PDB entry 7LUE | electron microscopy, 2.90 A resolution | chains A and L of the 9 polymer chains in the assembly

[Chain A]
Protein: Fusion glycoprotein F0
Source organism: Respiratory syncytial virus A2
UniProtKB: W8RJF9 (W8RJF9_HRSV); numbering as in UniProt (aligned over 26-513)
Chain sequence (548 residues; numbered 26 to 573; the number before each row is that of its first residue):
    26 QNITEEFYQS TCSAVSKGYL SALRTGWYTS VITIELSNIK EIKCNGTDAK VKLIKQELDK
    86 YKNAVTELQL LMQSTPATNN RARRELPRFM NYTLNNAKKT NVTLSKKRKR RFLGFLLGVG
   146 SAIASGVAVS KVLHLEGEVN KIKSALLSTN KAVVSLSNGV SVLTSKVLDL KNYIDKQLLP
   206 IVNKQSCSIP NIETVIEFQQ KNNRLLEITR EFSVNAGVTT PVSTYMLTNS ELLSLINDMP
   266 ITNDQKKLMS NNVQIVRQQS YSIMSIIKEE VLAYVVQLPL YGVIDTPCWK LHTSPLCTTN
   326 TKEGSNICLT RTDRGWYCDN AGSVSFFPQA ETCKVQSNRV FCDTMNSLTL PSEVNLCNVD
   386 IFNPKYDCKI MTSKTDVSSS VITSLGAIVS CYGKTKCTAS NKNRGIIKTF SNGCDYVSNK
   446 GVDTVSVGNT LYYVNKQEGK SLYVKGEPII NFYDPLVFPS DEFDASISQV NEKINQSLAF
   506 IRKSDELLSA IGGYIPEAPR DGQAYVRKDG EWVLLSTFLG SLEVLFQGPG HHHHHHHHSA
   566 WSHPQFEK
Disordered / not traced: 26, 97-143, 325-330, 507-573
Cystine bridges: Cys37-Cys439, Cys69-Cys212, Cys313-Cys343, Cys322-Cys333, Cys358-Cys367, Cys382-Cys393, Cys416-Cys422
Differences from the reference sequence: conflict Glu66 (Lys in W8RJF9); engineered mutation Ile67 (Asn in W8RJF9), Pro215 (Ser in W8RJF9); expression tag (514-573)

[Chain L]
Protein: Light chain of human antibody Fab ADI-14442
Source organism: Homo sapiens
Notes: antibody fragment or engineered binder
Chain sequence (219 residues; each row starts with the number of its first residue; a row labelled like 27A-27E holds insertion residues (27A, then the next letters in order)):
     1 DVVMTQSPLS LPVTLGQPAS ISCRSSQ
27A-27E SLVHS
    28 DTNTYLNWFQ QRPGQSPRRL IYKVSNRDSG VPDRFSGSGS GTTFTLKISR VEAEDVGIYY
    88 CMQGSHWAPT FGQGTKVEIK RTVAAPSVFI FPPSDEQLKS GTASVVCLLN NFYPREAKVQ
   148 WKVDNALQSG NSQESVTEQD SKDSTYSLSS TLTLSKADYE KHKVYACEVT HQGLSSPVTK
   208 SFNRGEC
Disordered / not traced: 1, 108-214
Cystine bridges: Cys23-Cys88

[How chain A and chain L interact]
Pairs across the interface (17; chain A residue first):
  Leu172(A) with Tyr49(L); Lys50(L), hydrogen bond (backbone-side chain)
  Ser173(A) with Tyr32(L); Arg46(L), hydrogen bond; Tyr49(L)
  Asn175(A) with His27D(L); Tyr32(L)
  Lys191(A) with Asp28(L)
  Val192(A) with Asp28(L)
  Leu193(A) with Asp28(L)
  Asp194(A) with Asp28(L); Thr29(L), hydrogen bond (backbone-side chain); Asn30(L), hydrogen bond
  Asn197(A) with Thr29(L), hydrogen bond; Asn30(L)
  Tyr198(A) with Thr29(L), hydrogen bond (backbone-side chain)
  Gln202(A) with Thr29(L), hydrogen bond (side chain-backbone)
Other interface residues (no listed pair), chain A (12 interface residues in all): Thr174, Lys226

[Summary]
Chain A and chain L form an interface of 12 and 8 residues respectively, with 7 hydrogen bonds. Polar contacts
include Leu172(A)-Lys50(L), Ser173(A)-Arg46(L) and Asp194(A)-Thr29(L).
Chain A is Fusion glycoprotein F0 (Respiratory syncytial virus A2) and chain L is Light chain of human
antibody Fab ADI-14442 (Homo sapiens); the structure, Prefusion RSV F glycoprotein bound by neutralizing site
V-directed antibody ADI-14442, was determined by electron microscopy (same publication as 7LUD and 7LUC).
